PDB entry 1CL7 | X-ray diffraction, 3.00 A resolution | chains L and H of the 3 polymer chains in the assembly

Chain L:
Protein: PROTEIN (IGG1 ANTIBODY 1696 (light chain))
Organism: Mus musculus
Notes: fragment: fab; antibody fragment or engineered binder
Chain sequence (216 residues; numbered 1 to 211 plus 5 insertion-coded residues; the number before each row is that of its first residue; a row labelled like 27A-27E holds insertion residues (27A, then the next letters in order)):
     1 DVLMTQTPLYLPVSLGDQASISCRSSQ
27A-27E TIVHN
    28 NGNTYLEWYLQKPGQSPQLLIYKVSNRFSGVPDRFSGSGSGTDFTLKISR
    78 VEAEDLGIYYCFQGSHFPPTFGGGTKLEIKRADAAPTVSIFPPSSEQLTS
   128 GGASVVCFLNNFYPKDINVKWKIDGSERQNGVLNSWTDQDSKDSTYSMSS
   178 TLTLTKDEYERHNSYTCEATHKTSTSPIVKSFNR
Disulfides: Cys23-Cys88, Cys134-Cys194

Chain H:
Protein: PROTEIN (IGG1 ANTIBODY 1696 (variable heavy chain))
Organism: Mus musculus
Notes: fragment: fab; antibody fragment or engineered binder
Chain sequence (135 residues; each row starts with the number of its first residue; a row labelled like 82A-82C holds insertion residues (82A, then the next letters in order)):
     1 QIQLQQSGPELKKPGETVKISCKATNYAFTDYSMHWVKQAPGGDLKYVGW
    51 IN
   52A T
    53 ETDEPTFADDFKGRFAFSLDTSTSTAFLQI
82A-82C NNL
    83 KNEDTATYFCVRDRHDYG
100A-100C EIF
   101 TYWGQGTTVTVSSAKTTPPSVYPLAPGS
Disulfides: Cys22-Cys92

Interface between chain L and chain H:
Pairs across the interface (44):
  Asn28(L) with Tyr99(H); Gly100(H)
  Tyr32(L) with Gly100(H); Glu100A(H)
  Glu34(L) with Glu100A(H); Ile100B(H)
  Tyr36(L) with Ile100B(H); Phe100C(H), hydrogen bond (side chain-backbone); Trp103(H)
  Gln38(L) with Gln39(H), hydrogen bond
  Ser43(L) with Phe91(H); Gly104(H), hydrogen bond (side chain-backbone)
  Pro44(L) with Trp103(H), hydrogen bond (backbone-side chain)
  Leu46(L) with Ile100B(H), hydrophobic; Thr101(H)
  Tyr49(L) with Arg96(H), hydrogen bond; Ile100B(H), hydrophobic
  Lys50(L) with Asp98(H), salt bridge
  Phe55(L) with Thr101(H)
  Tyr87(L) with Gly43(H); Leu45(H), hydrophobic
  Phe89(L) with Phe100C(H), hydrophobic
  Gly91(L) with Gly100(H); Glu100A(H), hydrogen bond (backbone-backbone)
  Phe94(L) with Trp50(H), hydrophobic; Thr58(H)
  Pro96(L) with Tyr47(H); Glu100A(H)
  Phe98(L) with Leu45(H); Trp103(H), hydrophobic
  Ile117(L) with Ser128(H)
  Phe118(L) with Leu124(H); Ala125(H); Pro126(H)
  Pro119(L) with Gly127(H)
  Ser121(L) with Tyr122(H); Pro123(H)
  Glu123(L) with Tyr122(H); Pro123(H)
  Gln124(L) with Tyr122(H)
  Ser127(L) with Tyr122(H)
  Phe135(L) with Leu124(H), hydrophobic
  Ser208(L) with Ser128(H)
  Phe209(L) with Ser128(H)
Interface residues without a listed pair, chain L (31 interface residues in all): His27D, Gln42, Pro95, Val133
Interface residues without a listed pair, chain H (27 interface residues in all): Phe59, Ala60, Gln105

In short:
31 residues of chain L face 27 of chain H across their interface, with 6 hydrogen bonds and 1 salt bridge.
Polar contacts include Lys50(L)-Asp98(H), Tyr36(L)-Phe100C(H) and Gln38(L)-Gln39(H).
Here chain L is PROTEIN (IGG1 ANTIBODY 1696 (light chain)) and chain H is PROTEIN (IGG1 ANTIBODY 1696
(variable heavy chain)), both from Mus musculus. Entry 1CL7 (Anti HIV1 protease fab) was determined by X-ray
diffraction.
